3SIR - chains A and B; structure by X-ray diffraction, 2.68 A resolution.

Chain A (and B):
Molecule: Caspase
Organism: Drosophila melanogaster
Notes: EC 3.4.22.-; chain B of this document is another copy of the same molecule, construct and numbering; everything in this record applies to it too
UniProtKB: O01382 (ICE_DROME); residues 5-259 here correspond to UniProt positions 78-332 (UniProt number = residue number + 73)
Sequence (259 residues; numbered 1 to 259; the number before each row is that of its first residue):
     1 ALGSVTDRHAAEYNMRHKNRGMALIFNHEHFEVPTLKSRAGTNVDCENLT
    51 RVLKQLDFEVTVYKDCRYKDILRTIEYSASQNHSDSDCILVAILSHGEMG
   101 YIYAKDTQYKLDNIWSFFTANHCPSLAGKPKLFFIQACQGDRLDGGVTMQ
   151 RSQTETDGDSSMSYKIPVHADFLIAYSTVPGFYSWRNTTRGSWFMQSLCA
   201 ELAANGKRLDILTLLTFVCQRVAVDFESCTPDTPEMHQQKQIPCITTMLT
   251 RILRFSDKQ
Unresolved in the structure: 32-42, 146-162, 227-240, 257-259 (chain B: 1-9, 28-42, 97-113, 139-162, 181-188, 230-240, 257-259)
Sequence notes: engineered mutation S78 (Ala151 in O01382)
Swiss-Prot annotation at these positions:
  - active site: H96, C138

How chain A and chain B interact:
Residue-residue contacts (52; chain A residue first):
  V5(A) - L209(B)  hydrophobic
  V5(A) - F217(B)  hydrophobic
  D7(A) - F217(B)
  D7(A) - Q220(B)  hydrogen bond (backbone-side chain)
  D7(A) - R221(B)
  R8(A) - Q220(B)
  R8(A) - R221(B)
  R8(A) - V224(B)
  R8(A) - D225(B)  salt bridge
  H9(A) - Q220(B)
  H9(A) - V224(B)
  A10(A) - Q220(B)  hydrogen bond (backbone-side chain)
  A11(A) - F217(B)
  L143(A) - K165(B)
  L143(A) - I166(B)  hydrogen bond (backbone-backbone)
  D144(A) - Y164(B)
  D144(A) - K165(B)
  G145(A) - Y164(B)  hydrogen bond (backbone-backbone)
  I166(A) - C244(B)  hydrophobic
  L212(A) - L212(B)
  L212(A) - T216(B)
  T216(A) - L212(B)
  T216(A) - L249(B)
  T216(A) - T250(B)
  T216(A) - R251(B)
  F217(A) - I252(B)  hydrophobic
  Q220(A) - A10(B)
  Q220(A) - T250(B)
  Q220(A) - R251(B)
  I242(A) - V168(B)
  I242(A) - A170(B)  hydrophobic
  I242(A) - M248(B)  hydrophobic
  P243(A) - M248(B)
  C244(A) - I166(B)  hydrophobic
  C244(A) - M248(B)  hydrophobic
  I245(A) - I245(B)
  I245(A) - T246(B)
  I245(A) - T247(B)  hydrogen bond (backbone-backbone)
  T246(A) - I245(B)
  T246(A) - T246(B)
  T247(A) - I245(B)  hydrogen bond (backbone-backbone)
  M248(A) - I242(B)  hydrophobic
  M248(A) - P243(B)
  M248(A) - C244(B)  hydrophobic
  L249(A) - T216(B)
  L249(A) - C219(B)
  T250(A) - T216(B)
  T250(A) - C219(B)
  T250(A) - Q220(B)
  R251(A) - T216(B)
  R251(A) - Q220(B)
  I252(A) - F217(B)  hydrophobic
Interface residues without a listed pair, chain A (33 interface residues in all): L2, T6, V168, H169, A170, D210, C219, A223
Interface residues without a listed pair, chain B (34 interface residues in all): A11, S163, H169, Y176, E201, N205, T213, A223

Overview:
The interface between chain A and chain B involves 33 residues on one side and 34 on the other, with 6
hydrogen bonds and 1 salt bridge. Among the polar pairs are R8(A)-D225(B), D7(A)-Q220(B) and A10(A)-Q220(B).
Both chains are Caspase (Drosophila melanogaster). Entry 3SIR (Crystal Structure of drICE) was determined by
X-ray diffraction together with 3SIP and 3SIQ from the same study.
